Entry 8ZTR (electron microscopy, 3.26 A resolution); this record covers chains B and F of the 4 polymer chains in the assembly.

[Chain B]
Molecule: SIR2-like domain-containing protein
Source organism: Bacillus subtilis subsp. natto BEST195
UniProtKB: D4G637 (D4G637_BACNB); numbering as in UniProt (aligned over 1-1005)
Amino-acid sequence (1005 residues; each row starts with the number of its first residue):
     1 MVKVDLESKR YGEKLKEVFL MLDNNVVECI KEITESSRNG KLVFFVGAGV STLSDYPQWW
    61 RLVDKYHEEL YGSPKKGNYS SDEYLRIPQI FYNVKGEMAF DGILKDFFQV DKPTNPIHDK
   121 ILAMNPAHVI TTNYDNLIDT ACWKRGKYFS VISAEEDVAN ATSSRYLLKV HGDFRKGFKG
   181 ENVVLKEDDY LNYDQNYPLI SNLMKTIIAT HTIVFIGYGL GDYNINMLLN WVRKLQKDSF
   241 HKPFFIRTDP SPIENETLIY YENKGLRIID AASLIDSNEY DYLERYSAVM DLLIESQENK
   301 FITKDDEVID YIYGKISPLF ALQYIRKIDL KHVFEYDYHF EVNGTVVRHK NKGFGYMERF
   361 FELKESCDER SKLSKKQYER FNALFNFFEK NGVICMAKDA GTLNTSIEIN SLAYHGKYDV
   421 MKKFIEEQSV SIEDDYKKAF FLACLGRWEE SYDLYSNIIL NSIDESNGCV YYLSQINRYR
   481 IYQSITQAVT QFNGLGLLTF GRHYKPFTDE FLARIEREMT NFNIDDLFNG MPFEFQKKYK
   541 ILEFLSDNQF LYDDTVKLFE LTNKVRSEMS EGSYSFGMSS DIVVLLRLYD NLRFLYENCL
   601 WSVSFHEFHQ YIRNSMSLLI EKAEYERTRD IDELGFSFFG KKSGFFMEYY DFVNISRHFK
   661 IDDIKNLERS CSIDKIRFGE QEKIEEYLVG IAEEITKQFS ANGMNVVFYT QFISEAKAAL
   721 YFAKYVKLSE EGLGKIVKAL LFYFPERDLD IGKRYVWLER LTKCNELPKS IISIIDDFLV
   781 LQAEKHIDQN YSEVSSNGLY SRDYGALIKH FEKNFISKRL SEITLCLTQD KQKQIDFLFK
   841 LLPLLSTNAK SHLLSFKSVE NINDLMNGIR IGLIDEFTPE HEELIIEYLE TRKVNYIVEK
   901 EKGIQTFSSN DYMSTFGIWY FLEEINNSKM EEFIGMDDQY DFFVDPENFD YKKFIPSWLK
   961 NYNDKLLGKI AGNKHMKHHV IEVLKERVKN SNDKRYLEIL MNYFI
Unresolved in the structure: 1-303

[Chain F]
Molecule: Bacillus phage SPR Tube protein
Source organism: Bacillus phage SPR
UniProtKB: A0A162TY69 (A0A162TY69_BACIU); numbering as in UniProt (aligned over 1-264)
Amino-acid sequence (264 residues; row label = number of the first residue in the row):
     1 MKTVIQDTAD VYFKRKSDGK LVFTAEAQTA SFSQAISEEK LRGGIGNKPL YILKSEKEIN
    61 LTVKNAFFDL EWLAMTQGET IQEETKVKVF DREHGLIVDD TNKVTLKGKP VSDVTFYNKK
   121 GLTYKIAVST DGTYTIPTAF AAAKDKLTAV YQIEKVGRRL AIKASKFSER YEVEYRTIAY
   181 NPDTEEVYSD IYIQFPNVSP SGEFEMSLEN GNALAPEIKF EALADTDTDE MAVVIEASRD
   241 ENTAAPVEDT TGSTQSSDLG GTTE
Unresolved in the structure: 1-2, 77-167, 239-264

[Chain B / chain F interface]
Contacting residue pairs (132):
  Trp448(B) - Met206(F)  hydrophobic
  Arg480(B) - Asn210(F)  hydrogen bond
  Gln483(B) - Glu209(F)
  Gln483(B) - Asn210(F)  hydrogen bond
  Ser484(B) - Leu208(F)
  Gln487(B) - Leu208(F)
  Gln487(B) - Glu209(F)  hydrogen bond (side chain-backbone)
  Gln491(B) - Phe204(F)
  Gln491(B) - Met206(F)  hydrogen bond (side chain-backbone)
  Asn493(B) - Leu73(F)
  Gly494(B) - Phe68(F)
  Leu495(B) - Phe68(F)  hydrophobic
  Leu495(B) - Phe204(F)  hydrophobic
  Leu495(B) - Ile218(F)  hydrophobic
  Leu497(B) - Leu73(F)  hydrophobic
  Leu497(B) - Thr76(F)
  Leu498(B) - Phe13(F)  hydrophobic
  Leu498(B) - Phe23(F)  hydrophobic
  Leu498(B) - Tyr171(F)
  Leu498(B) - Pro200(F)
  Thr499(B) - Pro200(F)
  Asn548(B) - Asn210(F)  hydrogen bond (backbone-side chain)
  Phe550(B) - Asn210(F)
  Ser604(B) - Leu208(F)
  Phe605(B) - Leu208(F)
  Phe605(B) - Glu209(F)
  Phe605(B) - Asn210(F)
  His606(B) - Leu208(F)  hydrogen bond (backbone-backbone)
  His606(B) - Glu209(F)
  Glu607(B) - Leu208(F)
  Glu607(B) - Glu209(F)
  Glu607(B) - Asn210(F)  hydrogen bond (side chain-backbone)
  Lys660(B) - Glu203(F)
  Lys660(B) - Phe204(F)
  Lys660(B) - Glu205(F)  salt bridge
  Ile661(B) - Glu203(F)
  Asp662(B) - Glu203(F)
  Thr710(B) - Glu205(F)
  Thr710(B) - Met206(F)
  Ser714(B) - Glu205(F)
  Lys717(B) - Glu203(F)  salt bridge
  Arg747(B) - Ser201(F)  hydrogen bond (backbone-side chain)
  Asp750(B) - Glu221(F)
  Lys753(B) - Glu221(F)  salt bridge
  Tyr755(B) - Glu38(F)
  Tyr755(B) - Glu39(F)  hydrogen bond (side chain-backbone)
  Val756(B) - Ser37(F)
  Glu759(B) - Glu39(F)
  Glu759(B) - Lys40(F)
  Lys763(B) - Lys40(F)
  Ser792(B) - Arg170(F)
  Ser792(B) - Asp225(F)
  Glu793(B) - Ala224(F)
  Glu793(B) - Asp225(F)
  Val794(B) - Arg170(F)
  Val794(B) - Leu223(F)  hydrophobic
  Val794(B) - Ala224(F)
  Val794(B) - Asp225(F)
  Ser795(B) - Leu223(F)
  Ser795(B) - Ala224(F)  hydrogen bond (backbone-backbone)
  Ser796(B) - Glu58(F)
  Ser796(B) - Glu221(F)  hydrogen bond
  Ser796(B) - Ala222(F)
  Ser796(B) - Leu223(F)
  Asn797(B) - Glu56(F)
  Asn797(B) - Lys57(F)
  Asn797(B) - Glu58(F)
  Gly798(B) - Glu56(F)
  Leu799(B) - Glu56(F)
  Tyr800(B) - Ala224(F)
  Tyr800(B) - Asp225(F)
  Asp803(B) - Lys54(F)
  Ala806(B) - Glu39(F)
  Ala806(B) - Ile45(F)  hydrophobic
  Lys809(B) - Ile45(F)
  His810(B) - Gly43(F)
  His810(B) - Ile45(F)
  Lys840(B) - Thr226(F)
  Asn863(B) - Thr226(F)  hydrogen bond (side chain-backbone)
  Asn863(B) - Asp227(F)  hydrogen bond (side chain-backbone)
  Met866(B) - Asp229(F)
  Ile869(B) - Leu50(F)
  Ile869(B) - Ile52(F)
  Arg870(B) - Ile52(F)
  Arg870(B) - Lys54(F)
  Ile874(B) - Leu50(F)
  Asp875(B) - Leu50(F)
  Glu876(B) - Pro49(F)
  Lys902(B) - Ile235(F)
  Lys902(B) - Glu236(F)
  Gly903(B) - Glu236(F)
  Ile904(B) - Val234(F)
  Ile904(B) - Ile235(F)
  Ile904(B) - Glu236(F)  hydrogen bond (backbone-side chain)
  Gln905(B) - Ala232(F)
  Gln905(B) - Val233(F)
  Gln905(B) - Val234(F)  hydrogen bond (side chain-backbone)
  Thr906(B) - Val234(F)
  Phe907(B) - Glu230(F)
  Phe907(B) - Ala232(F)
  Ser908(B) - Glu230(F)
  Ser908(B) - Ala232(F)
  Asp911(B) - Lys57(F)  salt bridge
  Asp911(B) - Asp229(F)
  Asp911(B) - Glu230(F)
  Tyr912(B) - Asp227(F)  hydrogen bond (side chain-backbone)
  Tyr912(B) - Thr228(F)
  Tyr912(B) - Asp229(F)  hydrogen bond
  Ile918(B) - Tyr51(F)  hydrophobic
  Ile918(B) - Leu53(F)  hydrophobic
  Trp919(B) - Tyr51(F)  hydrogen bond (side chain-backbone)
  Leu922(B) - Tyr51(F)  hydrophobic
  Glu924(B) - Pro49(F)
  Glu924(B) - Leu50(F)
  Glu924(B) - Tyr51(F)  hydrogen bond (side chain-backbone)
  Ser957(B) - Phe32(F)
  Ser957(B) - Gln34(F)
  Lys960(B) - Gln34(F)
  Lys960(B) - Ile36(F)
  Asn961(B) - Gln34(F)
  Asn961(B) - Ile36(F)
  Asn961(B) - Leu53(F)
  Asn961(B) - Ser55(F)  hydrogen bond
  Tyr962(B) - Leu53(F)  hydrophobic
  Asn963(B) - Ile36(F)
  Asn963(B) - Tyr51(F)
  Asp964(B) - Arg42(F)
  Lys965(B) - Asn47(F)  hydrogen bond (side chain-backbone)
  Lys965(B) - Leu50(F)  hydrogen bond (side chain-backbone)
  Lys965(B) - Tyr51(F)
  Leu966(B) - Tyr51(F)
  Arg995(B) - Leu41(F)
Also at the interface, not in a pair above, chain B (86 interface residues in all): Ala488, His503, Gln549, Gln711, Asp748, Glu766, Phe811, Gly872, Glu899, Glu901, Ser914, Thr915
Also at the interface, not in a pair above, chain F (61 interface residues in all): Val22, Ala35, Lys48, Asn197, Ser207, Met231, Ala237

[In short]
Chain B and chain F form an interface of 86 and 61 residues respectively, with 22 hydrogen bonds and 4 salt
bridges. Polar contacts include Lys660(B)-Glu205(F), Lys717(B)-Glu203(F) and Lys753(B)-Glu221(F).
Chain B is SIR2-like domain-containing protein (Bacillus subtilis subsp. natto BEST195) and chain F is
Bacillus phage SPR Tube protein (Bacillus phage SPR); the structure, The dimer complex of DSR2 and
tube-forming domain of phage tail tube protein, was determined by electron microscopy (same publication as
8YKF, 8YL5, 8YLN, 8YLT and 8Z18).
